8GBJ - chains B and D of the 5 polymer chains in the assembly; structure by electron microscopy, 3.11 A resolution.

[Chain B]
Protein: DNA repair protein RAD51 homolog 2
Source organism: Homo sapiens
UniProtKB: O15315 (RA51B_HUMAN), isoform O15315-1; residues 1-350 here = UniProt positions 1-350
Sequence (356 residues; numbered 1 to 356; the number before each row is that of its first residue):
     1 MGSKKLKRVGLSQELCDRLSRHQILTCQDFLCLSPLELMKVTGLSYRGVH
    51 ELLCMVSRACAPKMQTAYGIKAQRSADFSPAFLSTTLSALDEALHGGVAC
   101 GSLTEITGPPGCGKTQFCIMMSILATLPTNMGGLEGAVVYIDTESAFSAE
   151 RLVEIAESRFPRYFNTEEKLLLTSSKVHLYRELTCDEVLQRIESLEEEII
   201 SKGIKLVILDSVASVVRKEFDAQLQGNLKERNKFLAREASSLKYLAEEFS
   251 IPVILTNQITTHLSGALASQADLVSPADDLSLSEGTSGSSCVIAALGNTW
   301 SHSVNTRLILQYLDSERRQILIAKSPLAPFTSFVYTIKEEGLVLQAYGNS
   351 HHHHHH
Unresolved in the structure: 1-2, 76-356
Construct notes: expression tag (351-356)
Curated features (UniProtKB/Swiss-Prot):
  - binding site (ATP): Gly-108 to Thr-115
  - site: Pro-252, Val-253 (Breakpoint for translocation to form HMGA2-RAD51B)
  - mutagenesis: Pro-326 (P326L: Abolishes interaction with BCR-ABL SH3 domain)
Disulfides: Cys-27/Cys-60

[Chain D]
Protein: DNA repair protein RAD51 homolog 4
Source organism: Homo sapiens
UniProtKB: O75771 (RA51D_HUMAN); residue numbers follow UniProt; this construct covers 1-328
Sequence (328 residues; each row starts with the number of its first residue):
     1 MGVLRVGLCPGLTEEMIQLLRSHRIKTVVDLVSADLEEVAQKCGLSYKAL
    51 VALRRVLLAQFSAFPVNGADLYEELKTSTAILSTGIGSLDKLLDAGLYTG
   101 EVTEIVGGPGSGKTQVCLCMAANVAHGLQQNVLYVDSNGGLTASRLLQLL
   151 QAKTQDEEEQAEALRRIQVVHAFDIFQMLDVLQELRGTVAQQVTGSSGTV
   201 KVVVVDSVTAVVSPLLGGQQREGLALMMQLARELKTLARDLGMAVVVTNH
   251 ITRDRDSGRLKPALGRSWSFVPSTRILLDTIEGAGASGGRRMACLAKSSR
   301 QPTGFQEMVDIGTWGTSEQSATLQGDQT
Unresolved in the structure: 1, 194-196, 284-286, 316-328
Curated features (UniProtKB/Swiss-Prot):
  - binding site (ATP): Gly-107 to Thr-114
Residues lining bound ligands:
  - AMP-PNP (ANP; phosphoaminophosphonic acid-adenylate ester), molecule 1: Gly-108, Pro-109, Gly-110, Ser-111, Gly-112, Lys-113, Thr-114, Gln-115, Asn-138, Arg-145, Gln-148, Asp-206, His-250, Gly-288, Arg-291, Ile-311, Gly-312
  - AMP-PNP (ANP), molecule 2: Phe-270, Lys-297, Ser-298, Ser-299, Arg-300, Gln-301, Pro-302, Thr-303
From the paper describing this entry:
  - binding site for the 30-nt DNA strand: Arg-221, Arg-253, Leu-264, Gly-265, Arg-266
  - mutagenesis - R266A: decreased binding to the 30-nt DNA strand
  - mutagenesis - R266A: abolished binding to RPA-ssDNA

[Interface between chain B and chain D]
Residue-residue contacts (11):
  Ser-34(B) with Pro-214(D)
  Leu-36(B) with Leu-215(D), hydrophobic; Gln-220(D); Glu-222(D); Gly-223(D); Leu-226(D), hydrophobic
  Glu-37(B) with Gln-219(D); Gln-220(D)
  Met-39(B) with Glu-222(D)
  Tyr-46(B) with Asp-174(D), hydrogen bond; Phe-176(D), hydrophobic
Interface residues without a listed pair, chain B (6 interface residues in all): Lys-40

[Summary]
6 residues of chain B and 9 residues of chain D are in contact; the contacts include 1 hydrogen bond. Its one
hydrogen-bonded contact is Tyr-46(B)/Asp-174(D). From the paper: a binding site for the 30-nt DNA strand at
Arg-221(D), Arg-253(D) and Leu-264(D) among others; R266A of chain D reduces binding to the 30-nt DNA strand.
Chain B is DNA repair protein RAD51 homolog 2 and chain D is DNA repair protein RAD51 homolog 4, both from
Homo sapiens; the structure, Cryo-EM structure of a human BCDX2/ssDNA complex, was determined by electron
microscopy (same publication as 8FAZ).
